Entry 6JDX (X-ray diffraction, 2.28 A resolution); this record covers chains A and B of the 3 polymer chains in the assembly.

# Chain A (and B)
Name: AcrIIC2
From: Neisseria meningitidis 8013
Notes: chain B of this document is another copy of the same molecule, construct and numbering; everything in this record applies to it too
Reference sequence: A0A3E2QCQ3 (A0A3E2QCQ3_NEIME); residue numbers follow UniProt; this construct covers 1-123
Amino-acid sequence (124 residues; each row starts with the number of its first residue; numbering starts at 0):
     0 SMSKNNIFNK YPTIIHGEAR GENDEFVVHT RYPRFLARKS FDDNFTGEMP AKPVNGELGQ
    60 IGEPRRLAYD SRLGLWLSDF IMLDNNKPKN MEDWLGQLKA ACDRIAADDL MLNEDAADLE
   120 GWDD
Unresolved in the structure: 121-123 (chain B: 0, 115-123)
Differences from the reference sequence: expression tag (0)
Reported in the primary citation:
  - mutagenesis - E17A, E24A, D108A: unchanged stability

# Interface between chain A and chain B
Pairs across the interface (57; chain A residue first):
  Lys3(A) - Ile80(B)
  Lys3(A) - Met81(B)
  Ile6(A) - Asp78(B)
  Ile6(A) - Phe79(B)
  Ile6(A) - Ile80(B)  hydrophobic
  Phe7(A) - Leu35(B)  hydrophobic
  Phe7(A) - Ile80(B)  hydrophobic
  Lys9(A) - Arg37(B)  hydrogen bond (backbone-side chain)
  Lys9(A) - Asp78(B)  salt bridge
  Tyr10(A) - Phe25(B)  hydrophobic
  Tyr10(A) - Leu35(B)  hydrogen bond (side chain-backbone)
  Tyr10(A) - Ala36(B)  hydrogen bond (side chain-backbone)
  Tyr10(A) - Arg37(B)  hydrogen bond (side chain-backbone)
  Tyr10(A) - Ser77(B)
  Tyr10(A) - Asp78(B)  hydrogen bond (side chain-backbone)
  Tyr10(A) - Ile80(B)  hydrophobic
  Pro11(A) - Ala18(B)  hydrophobic
  Pro11(A) - Phe25(B)
  Ile13(A) - Ala18(B)
  Ile14(A) - Gly16(B)
  Ile14(A) - Glu17(B)
  His15(A) - His15(B)
  His15(A) - Gly16(B)
  His15(A) - Glu17(B)  hydrogen bond (backbone-backbone)
  Gly16(A) - His15(B)
  Gly16(A) - Gly16(B)
  Glu17(A) - Ile14(B)
  Glu17(A) - His15(B)  hydrogen bond (backbone-backbone)
  Glu17(A) - Leu111(B)
  Ala18(A) - Pro11(B)  hydrophobic
  Ala18(A) - Ile13(B)
  Arg19(A) - Asp107(B)  salt bridge
  Arg19(A) - Met110(B)
  Arg19(A) - Leu111(B)
  Phe25(A) - Tyr10(B)  hydrophobic
  Phe25(A) - Pro11(B)  hydrophobic
  Val27(A) - Val27(B)  hydrophobic
  Leu35(A) - Phe7(B)  hydrophobic
  Leu35(A) - Tyr10(B)
  Ala36(A) - Tyr10(B)
  Arg37(A) - Lys9(B)  hydrogen bond (side chain-backbone)
  Arg37(A) - Tyr10(B)  hydrogen bond (backbone-side chain)
  Ser77(A) - Tyr10(B)
  Asp78(A) - Lys9(B)
  Asp78(A) - Tyr10(B)  hydrogen bond (backbone-side chain)
  Ile80(A) - Lys3(B)
  Ile80(A) - Ile6(B)  hydrophobic
  Ile80(A) - Phe7(B)  hydrophobic
  Ile80(A) - Tyr10(B)  hydrophobic
  Met81(A) - Lys3(B)  hydrogen bond (backbone-side chain)
  Leu82(A) - Leu82(B)  hydrophobic
  Asn84(A) - Asn84(B)
  Asp107(A) - Arg19(B)
  Met110(A) - Arg19(B)
  Leu111(A) - Glu17(B)
  Leu111(A) - Arg19(B)
  Asp114(A) - Arg19(B)  salt bridge
Other interface residues (no listed pair), chain A (31 interface residues in all): Glu21, Thr29, Phe79
Other interface residues (no listed pair), chain B (29 interface residues in all): Glu21

# In short
The interface between chain A and chain B involves 31 residues on one side and 29 on the other, with 11
hydrogen bonds and 3 salt bridges. Among the polar pairs are Lys9(A)-Asp78(B), Arg19(A)-Asp107(B) and
Asp114(A)-Arg19(B). The paper reports that E17A, E24A and D108A of chain A leave stability unchanged.
Chain A and chain B are both AcrIIC2 (Neisseria meningitidis 8013); the structure, Crystal structure of
AcrIIC2 dimer in complex with partial Nme1Cas9 preprocessed with protease alpha-Chymotrypsin, was determined
by X-ray diffraction together with 6N05, 6JD7 and 6JDJ from the same study.
